Entry 4MDP (X-ray diffraction, 2.05 A resolution); this record covers chain A.

# Chain A
Protein: Beta-glucosidase
From: Humicola grisea var. thermoidea
UniProtKB: O93784 (O93784_HUMGT); residues 1-476 here = UniProt positions 1-476
Amino-acid sequence (499 residues; numbered -22 to 476; the number before each row is that of its first residue; numbers below 1 keep their minus sign (Met-22 is residue -22)):
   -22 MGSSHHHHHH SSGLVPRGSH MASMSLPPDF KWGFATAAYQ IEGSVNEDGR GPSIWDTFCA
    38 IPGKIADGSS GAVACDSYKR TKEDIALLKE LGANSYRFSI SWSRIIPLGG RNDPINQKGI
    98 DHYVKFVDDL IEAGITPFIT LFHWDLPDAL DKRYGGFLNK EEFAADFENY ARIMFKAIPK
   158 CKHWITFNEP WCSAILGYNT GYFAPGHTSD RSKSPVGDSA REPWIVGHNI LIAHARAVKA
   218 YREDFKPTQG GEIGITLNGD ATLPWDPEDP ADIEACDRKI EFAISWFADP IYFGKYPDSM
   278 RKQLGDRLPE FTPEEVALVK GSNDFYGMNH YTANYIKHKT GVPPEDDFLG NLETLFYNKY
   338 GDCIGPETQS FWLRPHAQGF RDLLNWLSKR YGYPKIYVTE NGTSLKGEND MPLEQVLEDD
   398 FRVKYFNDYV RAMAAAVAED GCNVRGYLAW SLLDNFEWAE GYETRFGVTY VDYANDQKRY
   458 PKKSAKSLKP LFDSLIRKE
Unresolved in the structure: -22 to -1
Sequence notes: initiating methionine (-22); expression tag (-21 to 0)
Small-molecule neighbours: beta-D-glucopyranose (BGC): Trp168, Leu173, Tyr179, Phe325, Phe348, Trp349
From the paper describing this entry:
  - catalytic residues: Glu166, Glu377 (by similarity / conservation)
  - binding site for glycerol: Glu166, Tyr308, Trp427, Glu434
  - binding site for beta-D-glucopyranose: Trp168, Leu173, Phe348

# Summary
Chain A binds beta-D-glucopyranose. The paper reports catalytic residues Glu166 and Glu377; a binding site for
glycerol at Glu166, Tyr308 and Trp427 among others.
Chain A is Beta-glucosidase (Humicola grisea var. thermoidea); the structure, Crystal structure of a GH1
beta-glucosidase from the fungus Humicola insolens in complex with glucose, was determined by X-ray
diffraction (same publication as 4MDO).
